7AKS - chains AAA and BaB; structure by X-ray diffraction, 1.86 A resolution.

Chain AAA:
Molecule: ADP-ribose glycohydrolase ARH3
Source organism: Homo sapiens
Notes: EC 3.5.1.-, 3.2.1.143, 3.2.2.-
UniProtKB: Q9NX46 (ADPRS_HUMAN); residue numbers follow UniProt; this construct covers 19-363
Amino-acid sequence (349 residues; row label = number of the first residue in the row):
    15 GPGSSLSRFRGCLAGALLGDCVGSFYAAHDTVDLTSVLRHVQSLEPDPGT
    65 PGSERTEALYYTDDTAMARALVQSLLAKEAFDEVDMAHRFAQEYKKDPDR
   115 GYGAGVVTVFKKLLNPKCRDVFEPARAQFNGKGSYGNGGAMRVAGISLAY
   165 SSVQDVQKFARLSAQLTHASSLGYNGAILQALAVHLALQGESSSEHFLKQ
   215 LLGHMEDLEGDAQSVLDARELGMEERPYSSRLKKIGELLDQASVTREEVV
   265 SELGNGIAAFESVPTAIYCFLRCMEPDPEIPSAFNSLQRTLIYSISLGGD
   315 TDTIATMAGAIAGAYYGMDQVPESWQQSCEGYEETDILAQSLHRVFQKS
Not modelled in the structure: 15-17, 45-48, 59-71, 362-363
Sequence notes: expression tag (15-18); engineered mutation A41 (Glu in Q9NX46)
Curated features (UniProtKB/Swiss-Prot):
  - binding site (Mg(2+)): T76, D77, D78, D314, D316, T317
  - binding site (substrate): D77, K146 to G152, H182, L235, I271
  - modified residue: T64 (Phosphothreonine)
  - natural variant: C26 (C26F: In CONDSIAS; uncertain significance), D34 (D34N: In CONDSIAS; uncertain significance), T79 (T79P: In CONDSIAS), Q106 to S363 (deletion: In CONDSIAS), S177 (S177L: In CONDSIAS; uncertain significance), K248 to I249 (sequence variant, change not given here; In CONDSIAS), Q334 to S363 (deletion: In CONDSIAS), V335 (V335G: In CONDSIAS; uncertain significance), Y346 to S363 (deletion: In CONDSIAS; uncertain significance)
  - mutagenesis: D34 (D34G: Reduces hydrolase activity), T76 (T76R: Abolishes hydrolase activity), D77 to D78 (Retains ability to bind proteins ADP-ribosylated on serine but is unable to hydrolyze them; Complete loss of activity), D77 (D77N/A: Complete loss of activity. Abolishes Mg(2+) binding. Retains ability to bind ADP-ribose. Does not affect recruitment to DNA lesion regions following DNA damage ...), D78 (D78A: Abolishes hydrolase activity; D78N: Complete loss of activity), G115 (G115D: Abolished ability to bind and hydrolyze proteins ADP-ribosylated on serine. No effect on hydrolase activity), F143 (F143L: Abolishes hydrolase activity), S148 (S148A: Complete loss of activity. Abolished recruitment to DNA lesion regions following DNA damage. Abolished ability to hydrolyze proteins ADP-ribosylated on serine), Y149 (Y149A: Significant loss of activity. Abolished recruitment to DNA lesion regions following DNA damage. Abolished ability to hydrolyze proteins ADP-ribosylated on serine ...), G150 (G150E: Reduces hydrolase activity), N151 (N151A: Partial loss of activity), H182 (H182Q/A: Complete loss of activity. Abolished recruitment to DNA lesion regions following DNA damage. Abolished ability to hydrolyze proteins ADP-ribosylated on serine), 10 further mutagenesis entries in UniProt
Bound ions: Mg2+ site 1: T76, D77, D78, D316 (together with Adenosine-5-Diphosphoribose); Mg2+ site 2: D314, D316 (together with Adenosine-5-Diphosphoribose) (shared with S7(BaB) of chain BaB)
Ligand contacts: Adenosine-5-Diphosphoribose (AR6; [(2R,3S,4R,5R)-5-(6-aminopurin-9-yl)-3,4-dihydroxy-oxolan-2-yl]methyl [hydroxy-[[(2R,3S,4R,5S)-3,4,5-trihydroxyoxolan-2-yl]methoxy]phosphoryl] hydrogen phosphate): D77, D78, G115, Y116, G117, A118, G119, V120, F143, K146, G147, S148, Y149, G150, N151, G152, M155, H182, L235, I271, D314, D316, T317
From the paper describing this entry:
  - mutagenesis - F143L: decreased catalytic activity
  - binding site for Adenosine-5-Diphosphoribose: F143, S148, Y149
  - mutagenesis - D34G, E41A, T76R, D77N, D78N, S148A, G150E: decreased catalytic activity with modified peptide (chain BaB)
  - mutagenesis - Y149L, S185P, L186V: unchanged catalytic activity with modified peptide (chain BaB)

Chain BaB:
Molecule: modified peptide
Notes: EC 3.5.1.-, 3.2.1.143, 3.2.2.-; engineered mutation(s): E41A
Amino-acid sequence (11 residues; row label = number of the first residue in the row):
     4 XAKSAPAPKKG
Not modelled in the structure: 12-14
Modified positions: N7P (1-acetyl-L-proline) at position 4
Covalent attachments: Adenosine-5-Diphosphoribose (AR6) linked to S7
Bound ions: Mg2+: S7 (together with Adenosine-5-Diphosphoribose) (shared with D314(AAA), D316(AAA) of chain AAA)
From the paper describing this entry:
  - Mg2+ coordination: S7
  - post-translational modification sites: S7

How chain AAA and chain BaB interact:
Contacting residue pairs (15):
  A41(AAA) with K6(BaB)
  T76(AAA) with P9(BaB)
  D113(AAA) with P9(BaB)
  R114(AAA) with P9(BaB)
  G115(AAA) with S7(BaB); P9(BaB)
  N269(AAA) with A5(BaB)
  I271(AAA) with N7P_4(BaB); K6(BaB)
  G313(AAA) with A5(BaB); K6(BaB)
  D314(AAA) with A5(BaB), hydrogen bond (backbone-backbone); K6(BaB); S7(BaB), hydrogen bond (side chain-backbone)
  D316(AAA) with S7(BaB)
Other interface residues (no listed pair), chain AAA (11 interface residues in all): G270
Other interface residues (no listed pair), chain BaB (6 interface residues in all): A8
Interface features reported in the paper:
  - specific contacts: A41(AAA)-K6(BaB) (backbone contact)

Summary:
11 residues of chain AAA face 6 of chain BaB across their interface; the contacts include 2 hydrogen bonds.
Among the polar pairs are D314(AAA)-S7(BaB) and D314(AAA)-A5(BaB). The paper describes a backbone contact
between A41(AAA) and K6(BaB). From the paper: a binding site for Adenosine-5-Diphosphoribose at F143(AAA),
S148(AAA) and Y149(AAA); D34G, E41A and T76R of chain AAA, among others, reduce catalytic activity with
modified peptide (chain BaB); 11 substitutions were tested in all.
Chain AAA is ADP-ribose glycohydrolase ARH3 (Homo sapiens) and chain BaB is modified peptide; the structure,
Human ADP-ribosylserine hydrolase ARH3 mutant E41A in complex with H2B-S7-mar peptide, was determined by X-ray
diffraction, deposited together with 7AKR, 7AQM and 7ARW.
